8TFE - chains A and B of the 4 polymer chains in the assembly; structure by X-ray diffraction, 1.62 A resolution.

Chain A:
Protein: CBH-7 Heavy chain
Source organism: Homo sapiens
Sequence (254 residues; each row starts with the number of its first residue; numbers below 1 keep their minus sign (Met-17 is residue -17)):
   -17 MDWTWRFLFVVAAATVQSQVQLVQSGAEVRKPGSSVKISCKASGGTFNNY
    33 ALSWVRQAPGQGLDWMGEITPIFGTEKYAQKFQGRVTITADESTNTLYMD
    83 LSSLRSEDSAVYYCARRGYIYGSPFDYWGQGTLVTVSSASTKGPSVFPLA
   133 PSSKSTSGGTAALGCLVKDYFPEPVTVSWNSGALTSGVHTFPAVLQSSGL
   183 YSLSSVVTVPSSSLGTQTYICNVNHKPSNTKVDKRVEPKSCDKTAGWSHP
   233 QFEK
Unresolved in the structure: -17 to 0, 221-236
Disulfides: Cys22-Cys96, Cys147-Cys203

Chain B:
Protein: CBH-7 Light chain
Source organism: Homo sapiens
Sequence (235 residues; numbered -20 to 214; the number before each row is that of its first residue; numbers below 1 keep their minus sign (Met-20 is residue -20)):
   -20 MDMRVPAQLLGLLLLWLRARCDVLMTQSPSSLSASVGDRVTISCRASQSI
    30 SSFLNWYQQKPGKAPKLLISAASSLSSGVPSRFSGSGSGTSFTLTISSLQ
    80 PEDVATYYCQQSYSFLLTFGGGTNVEIKRTVAAPSVFIFPPSDEQLKSGT
   130 ASVVCLLNNFYPREAKVQWKVDNALQSGNSQESVTEQDSKDSTYSLSSTL
   180 TLSKADYEKHKVYACEVTHQGLSSPVTKSFNRGEC
Unresolved in the structure: -20 to 0
Disulfides: Cys23-Cys88, Cys134-Cys194
Ligand contacts: citrate anion (FLC): Arg142, Glu143, Ala144, Glu161, Ser162, Val163, Leu175

Chain A / chain B interface:
Residue-residue contacts (73; chain A residue first):
  Gln39(A) - Gln38(B)  hydrogen bond
  Gln39(A) - Tyr87(B)  hydrogen bond
  Gln43(A) - Tyr87(B)
  Gly44(A) - Tyr87(B)
  Leu45(A) - Pro44(B)  hydrophobic
  Leu45(A) - Tyr87(B)  hydrophobic
  Leu45(A) - Phe98(B)
  Trp47(A) - Phe94(B)
  Trp47(A) - Leu95(B)  hydrophobic
  Trp47(A) - Leu96(B)
  Glu50(A) - Leu96(B)
  Lys59(A) - Phe94(B)
  Tyr60(A) - Leu95(B)
  Tyr95(A) - Gln38(B)  hydrogen bond
  Tyr95(A) - Lys42(B)  hydrogen bond (side chain-backbone)
  Tyr95(A) - Ala43(B)  hydrophobic
  Arg99(A) - Leu96(B)
  Tyr103(A) - Phe32(B)  hydrophobic
  Tyr103(A) - Tyr92(B)  hydrogen bond (side chain-backbone)
  Gly104(A) - Phe32(B)
  Gly104(A) - Ser91(B)  hydrogen bond (backbone-side chain)
  Ser105(A) - Ser91(B)
  Pro106(A) - Asn34(B)
  Pro106(A) - Tyr36(B)
  Pro106(A) - Leu46(B)  hydrophobic
  Pro106(A) - Ser49(B)
  Phe107(A) - Tyr36(B)  hydrogen bond (backbone-side chain)
  Phe107(A) - Leu46(B)
  Phe107(A) - Gln89(B)
  Phe107(A) - Leu96(B)  hydrophobic
  Asp108(A) - Leu46(B)
  Trp110(A) - Tyr36(B)
  Trp110(A) - Ala43(B)  hydrophobic
  Trp110(A) - Pro44(B)
  Trp110(A) - Phe98(B)  hydrophobic
  Gly111(A) - Ala43(B)
  Val128(A) - Glu123(B)
  Phe129(A) - Ser121(B)
  Phe129(A) - Gln124(B)
  Pro130(A) - Ser121(B)
  Pro130(A) - Glu123(B)
  Leu131(A) - Phe118(B)
  Leu131(A) - Val133(B)  hydrophobic
  Ala132(A) - Phe118(B)
  Ala132(A) - Pro119(B)
  Pro133(A) - Phe118(B)
  Ser134(A) - Pro119(B)
  Ser134(A) - Phe209(B)
  Thr142(A) - Phe116(B)
  Ala144(A) - Phe116(B)  hydrophobic
  Ala144(A) - Phe118(B)
  Leu148(A) - Ser131(B)
  Lys150(A) - Gln124(B)
  Lys150(A) - Ser131(B)
  His171(A) - Asn137(B)  hydrogen bond
  His171(A) - Asn138(B)  hydrogen bond
  His171(A) - Ser174(B)  hydrogen bond
  Phe173(A) - Leu135(B)  hydrophobic
  Phe173(A) - Ser162(B)
  Phe173(A) - Thr164(B)
  Phe173(A) - Ser174(B)
  Phe173(A) - Leu175(B)
  Phe173(A) - Ser176(B)
  Pro174(A) - Ser162(B)  hydrogen bond (backbone-side chain)
  Pro174(A) - Val163(B)
  Val176(A) - Gln160(B)
  Val176(A) - Glu161(B)
  Val176(A) - Ser162(B)
  Leu177(A) - Gln160(B)
  Gln178(A) - Gln160(B)
  Val188(A) - Leu135(B)  hydrophobic
  Thr190(A) - Asn137(B)
  Lys216(A) - Glu123(B)
Other interface residues (no listed pair), chain A (43 interface residues in all): Ser35, Val37, Leu145, Thr172, Ser186
Other interface residues (no listed pair), chain B (41 interface residues in all): Ser127, Thr129, Asp167, Thr178

Summary:
Chain A and chain B form an interface of 43 and 41 residues respectively, with 11 hydrogen bonds. Polar
contacts include Gln39(A)-Gln38(B), Gln39(A)-Tyr87(B) and Tyr95(A)-Gln38(B). Ligands of chain B: citrate
anion.
Here chain A is CBH-7 Heavy chain and chain B is CBH-7 Light chain, both from Homo sapiens. Entry 8TFE
(Crystal structure of Fab fragment of anti-HCV E2 antibody (CBH-7)) was determined by X-ray diffraction.
